PDB entry 7UXL | X-ray diffraction, 2.86 A resolution | chains A and B of the 5 polymer chains in the assembly

Chain A:
Molecule: RUPA-29 Fab Heavy chain
Organism: Homo sapiens
Notes: antibody fragment or engineered binder
Chain sequence (223 residues; numbered 1 to 216 plus 7 insertion-coded residues; the number before each row is that of its first residue; a row labelled like 82A-82C holds insertion residues (82A, then the next letters in order)):
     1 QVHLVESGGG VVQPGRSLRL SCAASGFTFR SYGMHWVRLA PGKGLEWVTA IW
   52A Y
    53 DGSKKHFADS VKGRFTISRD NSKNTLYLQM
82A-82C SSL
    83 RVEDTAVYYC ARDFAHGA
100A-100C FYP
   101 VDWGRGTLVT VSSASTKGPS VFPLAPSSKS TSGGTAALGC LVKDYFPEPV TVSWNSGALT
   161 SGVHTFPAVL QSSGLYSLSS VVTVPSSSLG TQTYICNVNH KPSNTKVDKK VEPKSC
Unresolved in the structure: 215-216
Disulfide bonds: Cys22-Cys92, Cys140-Cys196

Chain B:
Molecule: RUPA-29 Fab Lambda chain
Organism: Homo sapiens
Notes: antibody fragment or engineered binder
Chain sequence (216 residues; each row starts with the number of its first residue; note: 1 number in that range is skipped by the numbering (no residue carries it; nothing is unmodelled there); a row labelled like 95A-95B holds insertion residues (95A, then the next letters in order)):
     1 SYELTQPPS
    11 VSVSPGQTAR ITCSGDALPK KHAYWYQQKS GQAPVLVIYD DSKRPSGIPE RFSGSSSGTM
    71 ATLSISGAQV EDEAAYYCYS SDTSA
95A-95B NY
    96 WVFGGGTKLT VLVLGQPKAA PSVTLFPPSS EELQANKATL VCLISDFYPG AVTVAWKADS
   156 SPVKAGVETT TPSKQSNNKY AASSYLSLTP EQWKSHRSYS CQVTHEGSTV EKTVAPTECS
Unresolved in the structure: 214-215
Disulfide bonds: Cys23-Cys88, Cys137-Cys196

Interface between chain A and chain B:
Contacting residue pairs - 57 pairs, chain A then chain B:
  Val37(A) - Phe98(B)  hydrophobic
  Leu39(A) - Gln38(B)
  Gly44(A) - Tyr87(B)
  Leu45(A) - Tyr87(B)
  Leu45(A) - Phe98(B)
  Trp47(A) - Trp96(B)
  Trp47(A) - Phe98(B)
  His58(A) - Trp96(B)
  Tyr91(A) - Gln38(B)  hydrogen bond
  Tyr91(A) - Gln42(B)
  Ala100(A) - Trp96(B)  hydrogen bond (backbone-side chain)
  Phe100A(A) - Tyr89(B)  hydrogen bond (backbone-side chain)
  Phe100A(A) - Ser91(B)  hydrogen bond (backbone-side chain)
  Tyr100B(A) - Tyr34(B)  hydrophobic
  Tyr100B(A) - Tyr36(B)
  Tyr100B(A) - Tyr49(B)
  Tyr100B(A) - Tyr89(B)  hydrophobic
  Pro100C(A) - Tyr36(B)  hydrogen bond (backbone-side chain)
  Trp103(A) - Tyr36(B)
  Trp103(A) - Pro44(B)  hydrophobic
  Trp103(A) - Phe98(B)  hydrophobic
  Gly104(A) - Ala43(B)
  Ser120(A) - Lys132(B)
  Val121(A) - Glu126(B)
  Phe122(A) - Ser124(B)
  Phe122(A) - Glu127(B)
  Phe122(A) - Lys132(B)
  Pro123(A) - Ser124(B)
  Pro123(A) - Glu126(B)
  Leu124(A) - Phe121(B)  hydrophobic
  Ala125(A) - Phe121(B)
  Lys129(A) - Glu213(B)  salt bridge
  Ala137(A) - Phe121(B)
  Leu138(A) - Phe121(B)  hydrophobic
  Leu141(A) - Val136(B)  hydrophobic
  Leu141(A) - Tyr180(B)  hydrophobic
  Lys143(A) - Thr134(B)
  Lys143(A) - Ser182(B)
  His164(A) - Gln170(B)  hydrogen bond
  Phe166(A) - Leu138(B)  hydrophobic
  Phe166(A) - Ile139(B)
  Phe166(A) - Ala177(B)
  Pro167(A) - Ser168(B)
  Pro167(A) - Ser178(B)
  Ala168(A) - Thr165(B)
  Val169(A) - Thr164(B)
  Val169(A) - Thr165(B)
  Val169(A) - Tyr180(B)  hydrophobic
  Gln171(A) - Glu163(B)
  Ser172(A) - Glu163(B)  hydrogen bond (backbone-side chain)
  Leu178(A) - Tyr180(B)
  Ser179(A) - Val136(B)
  Ser179(A) - Leu138(B)
  Ser179(A) - Tyr180(B)  hydrogen bond
  Val181(A) - Leu138(B)  hydrophobic
  Lys209(A) - Glu126(B)  salt bridge
  Lys214(A) - Glu213(B)  salt bridge
Other interface residues (no listed pair), chain A (44 interface residues in all): His35, Glu46, Val101, Arg105, Ser130, Gly139, Leu170, Ser177
Other interface residues (no listed pair), chain B (41 interface residues in all): Leu46, Asp50, Thr93, Gly99, Gly100, Thr119, Leu120, Ser140, Ala176, Lys207

Overview:
Chain A and chain B form an interface of 44 and 41 residues respectively, with 8 hydrogen bonds and 3 salt
bridges. Polar pairs include Lys129(A)-Glu213(B), Lys209(A)-Glu126(B) and Lys214(A)-Glu213(B).
Here chain A is RUPA-29 Fab Heavy chain and chain B is RUPA-29 Fab Lambda chain, both from Homo sapiens. Entry
7UXL (Crystal structure of malaria transmission-blocking antigen Pfs48/45-6C variant in complex with human
antibodies RUPA-44 and RUPA-29) was determined by X-ray diffraction.
